Entry 1BHL (X-ray diffraction, 2.20 A resolution); this record covers chain A.

Chain A:
Name: HIV-1 integrase
Source organism: Human immunodeficiency virus 1
Notes: EC 2.7.7.49; fragment: catalytic core domain, residues 50 - 212
UniProt: P12497 (POL_HV1N5); residues 57-207 here correspond to UniProt positions 772-922 (UniProt number = residue number + 715)
Chain sequence (151 residues; row label = number of the first residue in the row):
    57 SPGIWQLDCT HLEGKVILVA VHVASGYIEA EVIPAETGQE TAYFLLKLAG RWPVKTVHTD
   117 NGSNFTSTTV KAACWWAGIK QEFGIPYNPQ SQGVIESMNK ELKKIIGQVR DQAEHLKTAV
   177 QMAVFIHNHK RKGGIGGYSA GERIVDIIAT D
Unresolved in the structure: 138-153
Differences from the reference sequence: modified residue (65, 130); engineered mutation His-185 (Phe900 in P12497)
Modified positions: Cys-65 (s-(dimethylarsenic)cysteine; CAS); Cys-130 (s-(dimethylarsenic)cysteine; CAS)

In short:
Chain A is HIV-1 integrase (Human immunodeficiency virus 1); the structure, Cacodylated catalytic domain of
HIV-1 integrase, was determined by X-ray diffraction together with 1BI4 and 1BL3 from the same study.
